PDB entry 8R8Q | electron microscopy, 4.08 A resolution (low resolution: residue-level contacts below are approximate; hydrogen-bond / salt-bridge calls are withheld) | chains A and B

Chain A:
Protein: Major facilitator superfamily domain-containing protein 1
Source organism: Mus musculus
UniProtKB: Q9DC37 (MFSD1_MOUSE); residues 1-464 here = UniProt positions 1-464
Sequence (506 residues; numbered 1 to 506; the number before each row is that of its first residue):
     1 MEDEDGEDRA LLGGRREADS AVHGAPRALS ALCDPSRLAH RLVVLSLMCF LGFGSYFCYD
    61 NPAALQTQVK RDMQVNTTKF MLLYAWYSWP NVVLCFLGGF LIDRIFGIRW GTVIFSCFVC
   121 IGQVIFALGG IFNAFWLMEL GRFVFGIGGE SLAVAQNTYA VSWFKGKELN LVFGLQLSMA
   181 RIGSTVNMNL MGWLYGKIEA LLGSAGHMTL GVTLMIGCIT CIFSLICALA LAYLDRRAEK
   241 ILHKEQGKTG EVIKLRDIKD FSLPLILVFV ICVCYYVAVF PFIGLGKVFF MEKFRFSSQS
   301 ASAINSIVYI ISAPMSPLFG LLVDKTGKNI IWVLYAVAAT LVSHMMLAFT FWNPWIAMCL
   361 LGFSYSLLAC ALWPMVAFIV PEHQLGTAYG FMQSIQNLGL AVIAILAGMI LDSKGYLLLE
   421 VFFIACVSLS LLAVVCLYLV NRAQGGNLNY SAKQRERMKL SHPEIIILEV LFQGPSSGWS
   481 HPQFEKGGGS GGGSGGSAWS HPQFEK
Unresolved in the structure: 1-35, 241-260, 447-506
Construct notes: expression tag (465-506)
Curated features (UniProtKB/Swiss-Prot):
  - motif: Leu11, Leu12 (Dileucine internalization motif)
  - modified residue: Ser20 (Phosphoserine)
  - mutagenesis: Leu11 to Leu12 (Mislocalization to the plasma membrane. Localizes to lysosomes when expressed with wild-type Glmp), Asn76 (N76A: No change in molecular weight, indicating lack of N-glycosylation), Asn449 (N449A: No change in molecular weight, indicating lack of N-glycosylation)
Reported in the primary citation:
  - mutagenesis - Y56F, E150R, W373F: decreased expression
  - mutagenesis - D60A, E150A, R181A, R181E: decreased stability
  - mutagenesis - W373A: increased stability in response to peptide
  - mutagenesis - Q176K: abolished binding to Pro-Arg, Arg-Pro and Lys-Val
  - contacts within the chain: Glu150-Asn397, Arg181-Tyr365

Chain B:
Protein: Glycosylated lysosomal membrane protein
Source organism: Mus musculus
UniProtKB: Q9JHJ3 (GLMP_MOUSE); numbering as in UniProt (aligned over 1-391)
Sequence (403 residues; row label = number of the first residue in the row):
     1 MFRCWGPHWG WVPCAPTPWL LLSLLVCSAP FGLQGEETRQ VSMEVISGWP NPQNLLHIRA
    61 VGSNSTLHYV WSSLGPPAVV LVATNTTQSV LSVNWSLLLS PDPAGALMVL PKSSIQFSSA
   121 LVFTRLLEFD STNASEGAQP PGKPYPPYSL AKFSWNNITN SLDLANLSAD FQGRPVDDPT
   181 GAFANGSLTF KVQAFSRSGR PAQPPRLLHT ADVCQLEVAL VGASPRGNHS LFGLEVATLG
   241 QGPDCPSVNE RNSIDDEYAP AVFQLNQLLW GSSPSGFMQW RPVAFSEEER ARESALPCQA
   301 STLHSTLASS LPHSPIVQAF FGSQNNFCAF NLTFGAPTGP GYWDQYYLCW SMLLGMGFPP
   361 VDIFSPLVLG IMAVALGAPG LMFLGGGLFL LGSAGSAAGS GEF
Unresolved in the structure: 1-37, 100-101, 135-141, 178-181, 392-403
Construct notes: expression tag (392-403)
Covalent attachments: N-acetylglucosamine (NAG) linked to Asn85, Asn94, Asn157, Asn228, Asn331
Curated features (UniProtKB/Swiss-Prot):
  - glycosylation (N-linked (GlcNAc...) asparagine): Asn64, Asn85, Asn94, Asn133, Asn157, Asn166, Asn185, Asn228, Asn331
  - mutagenesis: Asn85 (N85A: Reduced glycosylation), Asn94 (N94A: Reduced glycosylation), Asn133 (N133A: Reduced glycosylation), Asn157 (N157A: Reduced glycosylation), Asn166 (N166A: No effect on glycosylation), Asn185 (N185A: Reduced glycosylation), Asn228 (N228A: Reduced glycosylation), Asn331 (N331A: Reduced glycosylation)
Reported in the primary citation:
  - post-translational modification sites: Asn85, Asn94, Asn157, Asn228, Asn331
  - contacts within the chain: Asp256-Ala261 (hydrogen bond)
  - mutagenesis - E250A, R292A: unchanged co-localization with Major facilitator superfamily domain-containing protein 1 (chain A)
  - mutagenesis - D256A: abolished co-localization with Major facilitator superfamily domain-containing protein 1 (chain A)

How chain A and chain B interact:
Contacting residue pairs (25; chain A residue first):
  Glu292(A) - Ala261(B)
  Glu292(A) - Phe263(B)
  Lys293(A) - Phe263(B)
  Arg295(A) - Gln264(B)
  Phe349(A) - Met372(B)
  Phe351(A) - Asn252(B)
  Phe351(A) - Ser253(B)
  Phe351(A) - Ile254(B)
  Leu411(A) - Arg292(B)
  Asp412(A) - Arg292(B)
  Lys414(A) - Asp256(B)
  Gly415(A) - Pro260(B)
  Tyr416(A) - Arg292(B)
  Leu417(A) - Asp255(B)
  Leu417(A) - Phe364(B)
  Leu418(A) - Glu257(B)
  Val421(A) - Val368(B)
  Val421(A) - Ile371(B)
  Val421(A) - Met372(B)
  Ser428(A) - Ala375(B)
  Ser428(A) - Ala378(B)
  Leu432(A) - Ala378(B)
  Leu432(A) - Leu381(B)
  Val435(A) - Met382(B)
  Leu439(A) - Phe389(B)
Interface residues without a listed pair, chain A (19 interface residues in all): Val288, Ile424
Interface residues without a listed pair, chain B (23 interface residues in all): Glu250, Leu367, Gly385
The authors on this interface:
  - pairs named by the authors: Tyr416(A)-Arg292(B) (hydrogen bond)
  - interface residues, chain B: Glu250(B)

In short:
The interface between chain A and chain B involves 19 residues on one side and 23 on the other. The paper
describes a hydrogen bond between Tyr416(A) and Arg292(B). The paper reports that D60A, E150A and R181A of
chain A, among others, reduce stability; the interface residue Glu250(B); 12 substitutions were tested in all.
Here chain A is Major facilitator superfamily domain-containing protein 1 and chain B is Glycosylated
lysosomal membrane protein, both from Mus musculus. Entry 8R8Q (Lysosomal peptide transporter) was determined
by electron microscopy.
